PDB entry 8IEI | electron microscopy, 2.62 A resolution | chains A and B

[Chain A (and B)]
Name: Probable G-protein coupled receptor 156
Source organism: Homo sapiens
Notes: chain B of this document is another copy of the same molecule, construct and numbering; everything in this record applies to it too
UniProt: Q8NFN8 (GP156_HUMAN); residues 1-557 here = UniProt positions 1-557
Sequence (598 residues; row label = number of the first residue in the row):
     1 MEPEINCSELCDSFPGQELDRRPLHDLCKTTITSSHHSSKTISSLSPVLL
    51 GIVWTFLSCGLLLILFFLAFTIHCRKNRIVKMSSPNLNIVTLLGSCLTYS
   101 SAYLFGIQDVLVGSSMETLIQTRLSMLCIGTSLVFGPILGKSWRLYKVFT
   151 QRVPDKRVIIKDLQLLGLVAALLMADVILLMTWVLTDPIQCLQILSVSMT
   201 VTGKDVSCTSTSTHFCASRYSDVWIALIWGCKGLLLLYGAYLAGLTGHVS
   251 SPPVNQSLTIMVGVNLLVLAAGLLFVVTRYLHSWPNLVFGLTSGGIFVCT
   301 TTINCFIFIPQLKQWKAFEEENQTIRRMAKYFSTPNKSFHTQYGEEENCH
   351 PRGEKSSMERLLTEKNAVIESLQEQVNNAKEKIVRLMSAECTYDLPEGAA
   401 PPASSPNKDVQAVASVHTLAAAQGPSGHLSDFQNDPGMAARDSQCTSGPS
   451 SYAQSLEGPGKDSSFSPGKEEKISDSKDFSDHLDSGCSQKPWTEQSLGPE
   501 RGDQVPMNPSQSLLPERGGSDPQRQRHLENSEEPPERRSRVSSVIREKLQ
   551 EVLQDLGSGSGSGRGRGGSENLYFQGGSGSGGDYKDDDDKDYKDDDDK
Disordered / not traced: 1-43, 153-159, 328-598 (chain B: 1-43, 112-114, 333-598)
Sequence notes: expression tag (558-598)
Cystine bridges: C191-C216
Small-molecule neighbours: A1LYA ([(2R)-3-[(E)-hexadec-9-enoyl]oxy-2-octadecanoyloxy-propyl] 2-(trimethylazaniumyl)ethyl phosphate): T98, F105, L124, L127, C128, T131, F135, W183, I189, F215, C216, A217, S218, S221, W224, I225, I228, W229, K232, G233, L236, L267, V268, A271, L274, F275, T278, R279, T292, I296, C299, T300, I303

[Chain A / chain B interface]
Residue-residue contacts (61):
  Y146(A) - H248(B)  hydrogen bond
  L192(A) - T200(B)
  L192(A) - T202(B)
  Q193(A) - M199(B)
  Q193(A) - T200(B)  hydrogen bond (backbone-side chain)
  Q193(A) - V201(B)  hydrogen bond (backbone-backbone)
  I194(A) - T200(B)
  L195(A) - M199(B)  hydrogen bond (backbone-backbone)
  S196(A) - V197(B)
  S196(A) - S198(B)
  V197(A) - S196(B)
  V197(A) - V197(B)  hydrogen bond (backbone-backbone)
  S198(A) - L195(B)
  S198(A) - S196(B)
  M199(A) - Q193(B)
  M199(A) - I194(B)
  M199(A) - L195(B)  hydrogen bond (backbone-backbone)
  T200(A) - Q193(B)
  T200(A) - I194(B)
  V201(A) - L192(B)
  V201(A) - Q193(B)  hydrogen bond (backbone-backbone)
  T202(A) - C191(B)
  T202(A) - L192(B)
  Y220(A) - Y280(B)
  S221(A) - Y280(B)  hydrogen bond (backbone-side chain)
  D222(A) - R279(B)  salt bridge
  D222(A) - Y280(B)  hydrogen bond (backbone-side chain)
  V223(A) - V276(B)  hydrophobic
  V223(A) - Y280(B)
  A226(A) - V276(B)  hydrophobic
  L234(A) - N265(B)
  L234(A) - V268(B)  hydrophobic
  L234(A) - L269(B)  hydrophobic
  L236(A) - L237(B)
  L237(A) - L236(B)
  L237(A) - A240(B)
  L237(A) - V268(B)  hydrophobic
  A240(A) - L237(B)
  A240(A) - Y241(B)
  Y241(A) - A240(B)
  Y241(A) - A243(B)
  Y241(A) - G244(B)
  Y241(A) - M261(B)  hydrophobic
  A243(A) - Y241(B)
  G244(A) - Y241(B)
  G244(A) - G244(B)
  G244(A) - L245(B)  hydrogen bond (backbone-backbone)
  L245(A) - G244(B)  hydrogen bond (backbone-backbone)
  H248(A) - Y146(B)
  M261(A) - Y241(B)  hydrophobic
  N265(A) - L234(B)
  V268(A) - L234(B)  hydrophobic
  V268(A) - L237(B)  hydrophobic
  V276(A) - V223(B)  hydrophobic
  V276(A) - A226(B)  hydrophobic
  R279(A) - D222(B)  salt bridge
  R279(A) - R279(B)
  Y280(A) - Y220(B)
  Y280(A) - S221(B)  hydrogen bond (side chain-backbone)
  Y280(A) - D222(B)  hydrogen bond (side chain-backbone)
  Y280(A) - V223(B)  hydrophobic
Also at the interface, not in a pair above, chain A (41 interface residues in all): R219, G230, Y238, G247, S257, V264, L269, G272, F275
Also at the interface, not in a pair above, chain B (40 interface residues in all): R219, G230, G247, V264, G272, F275

[In short]
41 residues of chain A face 40 of chain B across their interface; the contacts include 13 hydrogen bonds and 2
salt bridges. Among the polar pairs are D222(A)-R279(B), Y146(A)-H248(B) and Q193(A)-T200(B). Ligands of chain
A: compound A1LYA.
Chain A and chain B are both Probable G-protein coupled receptor 156 (Homo sapiens); the structure, Cryo-EM
structure of GPR156A/B of G-protein free GPR156 (local refine), was determined by electron microscopy,
deposited together with 8IEB, 8IEC, 8IED, 8IEP and 8IEQ.
